PDB entry 1R08 | X-ray diffraction, 3.00 A resolution | chains 1 and 2 of the 4 polymer chains in the assembly

[Chain 1]
Molecule: Human rhinovirus 14 coat protein (subunit VP1)
Organism: Human rhinovirus 14
Reference sequence: P03303 (POLG_HRV14); residues 1-289 here correspond to UniProt positions 567-855 (UniProt number = residue number + 566)
Amino-acid sequence (289 residues; each row starts with the number of its first residue):
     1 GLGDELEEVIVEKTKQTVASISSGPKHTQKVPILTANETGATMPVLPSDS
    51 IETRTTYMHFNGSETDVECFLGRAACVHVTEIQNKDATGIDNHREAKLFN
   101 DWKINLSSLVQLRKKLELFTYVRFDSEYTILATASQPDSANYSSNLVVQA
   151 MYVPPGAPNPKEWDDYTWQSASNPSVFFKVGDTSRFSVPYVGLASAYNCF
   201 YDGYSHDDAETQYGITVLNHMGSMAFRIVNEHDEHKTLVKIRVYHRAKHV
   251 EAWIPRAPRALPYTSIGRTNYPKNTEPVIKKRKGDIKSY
Disordered / not traced: 1-16
Residues lining bound ligands: compound win viii (W42; 5-(5-(2,6-dichloro-4-(4,5-dihydro-2-oxazolyl)phenoxy)pentyl)-3-(hydroxyethyl oxymethyleneoxymethyl) isoxazole): Ile104, Leu106, Ser107, Leu116, Val122, Tyr128, Ala150, Tyr152, Pro174, Ser175, Val176, Phe186, Val188, Val191, Tyr197, Asn198, Cys199, Ile215, Asn219, Met221, Met224

[Chain 2]
Molecule: Human rhinovirus 14 coat protein (subunit VP2)
Organism: Human rhinovirus 14
Reference sequence: P03303 (POLG_HRV14); residues 1-262 here correspond to UniProt positions 69-330 (UniProt number = residue number + 68)
Amino-acid sequence (262 residues; numbered 1 to 262; the number before each row is that of its first residue):
     1 SPNVEACGYSDRVQQITLGNSTITTQEAANAVVCYAEWPEYLPDVDASDV
    51 NKTSKPDTSVCRFYTLDSKTWTTGSKGWCWKLPDALKDMGVFGQNMFFHS
   101 LGRSGYTVHVQCNATKFHSGCLLVVVIPEHQLASHEGGNVSVKYTFTHPG
   151 ERGIDLSSANEVGGPVKDVLYNMNGTLLGNLLIFPHQFINLRTNNTATIV
   201 IPYINSVPIDSMTRHNNVSLMVIPIAPLTVPTGATPSLPITVTIAPMCTE
   251 FSGIRSKSIVPQ
Disordered / not traced: 1-7
Differences from the reference sequence: conflict Leu170 (Ile239 in P03303)

[How chain 1 and chain 2 interact]
Pairs across the interface (106; chain 1 residue first):
  Asn37(1) - Phe188(2)
  Glu38(1) - Gln187(2)
  Glu38(1) - Phe188(2)  hydrogen bond (backbone-backbone)
  Glu38(1) - Asn190(2)
  Glu38(1) - Thr193(2)  hydrogen bond
  Glu38(1) - Asn194(2)
  Thr39(1) - Ala29(2)
  Thr39(1) - Val32(2)
  Thr39(1) - Gln187(2)
  Gly40(1) - His186(2)
  Thr120(1) - Glu129(2)
  Tyr121(1) - Glu129(2)  hydrogen bond
  Tyr121(1) - Ile204(2)
  Tyr121(1) - Asn205(2)
  Tyr121(1) - Ser206(2)
  Ala194(1) - Ser206(2)
  Ala194(1) - Val207(2)  hydrophobic
  Ser195(1) - Ser206(2)  hydrogen bond (backbone-backbone)
  Asn198(1) - Glu129(2)
  Asn198(1) - Ser206(2)  hydrogen bond
  Phe200(1) - Glu129(2)
  Phe200(1) - Gln131(2)
  Tyr201(1) - Glu129(2)
  Tyr201(1) - Gln131(2)
  Tyr201(1) - Arg214(2)
  Tyr201(1) - His215(2)
  Asp202(1) - Lys81(2)  salt bridge
  Asp202(1) - Glu129(2)  hydrogen bond (backbone-side chain)
  Asp202(1) - His130(2)
  Asp202(1) - Gln131(2)
  Asp202(1) - His215(2)
  Asp202(1) - Asn216(2)  hydrogen bond (backbone-backbone)
  Gly203(1) - Arg214(2)
  Gly203(1) - His215(2)
  Tyr204(1) - Val142(2)  hydrogen bond (side chain-backbone)
  Tyr204(1) - Lys143(2)
  Tyr204(1) - Tyr144(2)  hydrogen bond (side chain-backbone)
  Tyr204(1) - Thr147(2)  hydrogen bond
  Tyr204(1) - His148(2)
  Tyr204(1) - Arg214(2)  hydrogen bond (backbone-backbone)
  Ser205(1) - Arg214(2)  hydrogen bond (backbone-side chain)
  His206(1) - Arg214(2)
  Asp207(1) - Tyr144(2)  hydrogen bond
  Asp207(1) - Thr213(2)  hydrogen bond
  Asp207(1) - Arg214(2)  hydrogen bond (side chain-backbone)
  Asp207(1) - Val260(2)
  Asp207(1) - Pro261(2)
  Asp208(1) - Tyr144(2)
  Asp208(1) - Pro261(2)
  Ala209(1) - Pro261(2)
  Glu210(1) - Lys143(2)  salt bridge
  Gln212(1) - Ser141(2)
  Tyr213(1) - His130(2)
  Tyr213(1) - Gln131(2)
  Tyr213(1) - Leu132(2)
  Tyr213(1) - Ser141(2)
  Tyr213(1) - Val142(2)
  Tyr213(1) - Thr147(2)
  Gly214(1) - Gln131(2)
  Ile215(1) - Gln131(2)
  Ile254(1) - Tyr35(2)
  Ile254(1) - Pro128(2)  hydrophobic
  Ile254(1) - Ile204(2)  hydrophobic
  Pro255(1) - Ile183(2)  hydrophobic
  Pro255(1) - Phe184(2)
  Arg256(1) - Pro128(2)  hydrogen bond (side chain-backbone)
  Arg256(1) - Glu129(2)  hydrogen bond (side chain-backbone)
  Arg256(1) - Ile183(2)
  Arg256(1) - Phe184(2)
  Ala257(1) - Thr176(2)
  Ala257(1) - Asn180(2)
  Ala257(1) - Ile183(2)
  Pro258(1) - Thr176(2)
  Pro258(1) - Asn180(2)
  Arg259(1) - Asn174(2)  hydrogen bond (side chain-backbone)
  Arg259(1) - Gly175(2)
  Arg259(1) - Thr176(2)
  Ala260(1) - Gly175(2)  hydrogen bond (backbone-backbone)
  Ala260(1) - Leu177(2)  hydrophobic
  Leu261(1) - Tyr171(2)  hydrophobic
  Leu261(1) - Gly175(2)  hydrogen bond (backbone-backbone)
  Thr264(1) - Gly138(2)  hydrogen bond (side chain-backbone)
  Ser265(1) - Gly138(2)
  Ser265(1) - Asn139(2)
  Gly267(1) - Gln131(2)
  Arg268(1) - Gln131(2)
  Arg268(1) - Asn139(2)
  Thr269(1) - Gln131(2)  hydrogen bond (side chain-backbone)
  Thr269(1) - Leu132(2)  hydrogen bond (side chain-backbone)
  Thr269(1) - Ala133(2)  hydrogen bond (side chain-backbone)
  Thr269(1) - Asn174(2)
  Asn270(1) - Ala133(2)
  Asn270(1) - Ser134(2)  hydrogen bond (side chain-backbone)
  Asn270(1) - Gly137(2)  hydrogen bond (side chain-backbone)
  Asn270(1) - Gly138(2)  hydrogen bond (side chain-backbone)
  Asn270(1) - Asn139(2)
  Asn270(1) - Val140(2)  hydrogen bond (side chain-backbone)
  Tyr271(1) - Gly137(2)
  Tyr271(1) - Val166(2)
  Tyr271(1) - Asp168(2)  hydrogen bond
  Tyr271(1) - Tyr171(2)
  Tyr271(1) - Gly175(2)
  Lys273(1) - His135(2)
  Lys273(1) - Glu136(2)
  Val278(1) - Tyr171(2)
  Ile279(1) - Leu170(2)  hydrophobic
Interface residues without a listed pair, chain 1 (45 interface residues in all): Ala196, Thr211, Thr275
Interface residues without a listed pair, chain 2 (54 interface residues in all): Asn30, Ile127, Met173, Ile259

[In short]
45 residues of chain 1 and 54 residues of chain 2 are in contact; the contacts include 29 hydrogen bonds and 2
salt bridges. Polar contacts include Asp202(1)-Lys81(2), Glu210(1)-Lys143(2) and Glu38(1)-Thr193(2). Ligands
of chain 1: compound win viii.
Chain 1 is Human rhinovirus 14 coat protein (subunit VP1) and chain 2 is Human rhinovirus 14 coat protein
(subunit VP2), both from Human rhinovirus 14; the structure, Structural analysis of antiviral agents that
interact with the capsid of human rhinoviruses, was determined by X-ray diffraction, deposited together with
2R04, 2R06, 2R07, 2RM2, 2RR1, 2RS1, 2RS3 and 2RS5.
